Entry 9C1J (electron microscopy, 2.72 A resolution); this record covers chains U and W of the 43 polymer chains in the assembly.

Chain U (and W):
Protein: Outer capsid glycoprotein VP7
Source organism: Simian rotavirus A strain RRV
Notes: chain W of this document is another copy of the same molecule, construct and numbering; everything in this record applies to it too
UniProtKB: P12476 (VP7_ROTRH); residue numbers follow UniProt; this construct covers 1-326
Chain sequence (326 residues; row label = number of the first residue in the row):
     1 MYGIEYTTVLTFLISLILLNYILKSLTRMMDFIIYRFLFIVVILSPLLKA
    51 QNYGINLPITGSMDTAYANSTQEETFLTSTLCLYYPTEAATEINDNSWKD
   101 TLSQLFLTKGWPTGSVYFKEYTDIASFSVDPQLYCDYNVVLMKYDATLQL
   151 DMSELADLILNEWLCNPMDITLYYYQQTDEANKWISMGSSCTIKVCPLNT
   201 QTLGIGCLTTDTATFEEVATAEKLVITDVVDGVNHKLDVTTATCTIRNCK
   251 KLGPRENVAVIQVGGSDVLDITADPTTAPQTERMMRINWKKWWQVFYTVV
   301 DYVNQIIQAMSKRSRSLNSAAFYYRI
Not modelled in the structure: 1-50
Disulfides: Cys-82/Cys-135, Cys-165/Cys-249, Cys-191/Cys-244, Cys-196/Cys-207
Covalent attachments: N-acetylglucosamine (NAG) linked to Asn-69
Bound ions: Ca2+ site 1: Asp-95 (shared with 3 residues of chain T); Ca2+ site 2: Asp-151, Glu-154, Glu-222, Leu-224; Ca2+ site 3: Gln-177, Asp-228, Val-229, Asp-231 (shared with 1 residue of chain V); Ca2+ site 4: Gly-206, Thr-214, Glu-216 (shared with 1 residue of chain V); Ca2+ site 5: Asp-270, Thr-272, Asp-274, Thr-277; Ca2+ site 6: Asp-301 (shared with 4 residues of chain T)

Interface between chain U and chain W:
Pairs across the interface (60):
  Gln-51(U) / Ile-55(W)
  Gln-51(U) / Asn-56(W)
  Asn-52(U) / Ile-55(W)  hydrogen bond (backbone-backbone)
  Asn-52(U) / Leu-57(W)  hydrogen bond (side chain-backbone)
  Asn-52(U) / Pro-58(W)
  Asn-52(U) / Ile-59(W)
  Tyr-53(U) / Ile-55(W)  hydrophobic
  Gly-54(U) / Arg-313(W)  hydrogen bond (backbone-side chain)
  Ile-55(U) / Ile-59(W)  hydrophobic
  Asn-56(U) / Gln-51(W)
  Leu-57(U) / Gly-54(W)
  Leu-57(U) / Leu-57(W)
  Leu-57(U) / Pro-58(W)
  Pro-58(U) / Leu-57(W)
  Ile-59(U) / Tyr-53(W)
  Thr-80(U) / Ile-326(W)
  Tyr-117(U) / Ile-326(W)  hydrogen bond (side chain-backbone)
  Lys-119(U) / Ile-326(W)
  Tyr-134(U) / Tyr-324(W)  hydrophobic
  Tyr-134(U) / Ile-326(W)  hydrophobic
  Cys-135(U) / Ile-326(W)
  Glu-162(U) / Leu-317(W)
  Trp-163(U) / Leu-317(W)
  Leu-164(U) / Arg-315(W)
  Leu-164(U) / Leu-317(W)  hydrophobic
  Cys-165(U) / Arg-315(W)  hydrogen bond (backbone-side chain)
  Asn-166(U) / Arg-315(W)  hydrogen bond
  Pro-167(U) / Tyr-117(W)  hydrogen bond (backbone-side chain)
  Pro-167(U) / Lys-119(W)
  Pro-167(U) / Tyr-134(W)  hydrophobic
  Pro-167(U) / Cys-135(W)  hydrophobic
  Asp-169(U) / Lys-99(W)  salt bridge
  Asp-169(U) / Tyr-117(W)
  Leu-172(U) / Lys-99(W)
  Leu-172(U) / Asp-100(W)
  Tyr-173(U) / Ser-103(W)  hydrogen bond
  Tyr-173(U) / Thr-113(W)
  Tyr-173(U) / Gly-114(W)
  Tyr-173(U) / Val-116(W)  hydrogen bond (side chain-backbone)
  Tyr-173(U) / Phe-118(W)
  Tyr-175(U) / Tyr-117(W)  hydrogen bond
  Leu-252(U) / Leu-317(W)  hydrophobic
  Arg-315(U) / Leu-317(W)
  Ser-316(U) / Arg-325(W)  hydrogen bond
  Ser-319(U) / Asn-52(W)
  Ser-319(U) / Ile-55(W)
  Phe-322(U) / Arg-313(W)  hydrogen bond (backbone-side chain)
  Phe-322(U) / Ser-314(W)
  Tyr-323(U) / Gln-51(W)
  Tyr-323(U) / Arg-313(W)
  Tyr-324(U) / Ser-314(W)
  Tyr-324(U) / Arg-315(W)
  Tyr-324(U) / Ser-316(W)  hydrogen bond (backbone-backbone)
  Arg-325(U) / Ser-316(W)
  Arg-325(U) / Leu-317(W)
  Arg-325(U) / Tyr-323(W)
  Arg-325(U) / Arg-325(W)
  Ile-326(U) / Leu-252(W)  hydrophobic
  Ile-326(U) / Tyr-323(W)  hydrogen bond (backbone-side chain)
  Ile-326(U) / Arg-325(W)
Other interface residues (no listed pair), chain U (35 interface residues in all): Met-168, Arg-313
Other interface residues (no listed pair), chain W (33 interface residues in all): Cys-82, Glu-256, Asn-318

Overview:
35 residues of chain U face 33 of chain W across their interface; the contacts include 14 hydrogen bonds and 1
salt bridge. Polar pairs include Asp-169(U)/Lys-99(W), Asn-52(U)/Leu-57(W) and Gly-54(U)/Arg-313(W).
Covalently linked N-acetylglucosamine: at Asn-69(U).
Chain U and chain W are both Outer capsid glycoprotein VP7 (Simian rotavirus A strain RRV); the structure,
Rhesus rotavirus (reversed structure at 2.72 Angstrom resolution), was determined by electron microscopy.
